2PQZ - chains A and B; structure by X-ray diffraction, 1.55 A resolution.

== Chain A (and B) ==
Protein: Protease
From: Human immunodeficiency virus 1
Notes: EC 3.4.23.16; chain B of this document is another copy of the same molecule, construct and numbering; everything in this record applies to it too
UniProtKB: P03367 (POL_HV1BR); residues 1-99 here correspond to UniProt positions 501-599 (UniProt number = residue number + 500)
Sequence (99 residues; each row starts with the number of its first residue):
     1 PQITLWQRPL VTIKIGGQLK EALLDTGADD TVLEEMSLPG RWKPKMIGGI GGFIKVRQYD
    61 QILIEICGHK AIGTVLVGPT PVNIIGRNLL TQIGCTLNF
Curated features (UniProtKB/Swiss-Prot):
  - region (Dimerization of protease): Pro1 to Leu5, Gly49 to Lys55, Asn88 to Phe99
  - active site: Asp25 (For protease activity)
  - site: Phe99 (Cleavage)
Small-molecule neighbours: G0G (n,n'-(3S,4S)-pyrrolidine-3,4-diylbis(N-benzylbenzenesulfonamide)): Leu23, Asp25, Gly27, Ala28, Asp29, Asp30, Val32, Ile47, Gly48, Gly49, Ile50, Val82, Ile84

== Chain A / chain B interface ==
Pairs across the interface (98; chain A residue first):
  Pro1(A) - Leu97(B)
  Pro1(A) - Asn98(B)
  Pro1(A) - Phe99(B)  hydrogen bond (backbone-backbone)
  Gln2(A) - Thr96(B)
  Gln2(A) - Leu97(B)
  Gln2(A) - Asn98(B)
  Ile3(A) - Thr96(B)
  Ile3(A) - Leu97(B)  hydrogen bond (backbone-backbone)
  Ile3(A) - Phe99(B)  hydrophobic
  Leu5(A) - Thr26(B)
  Leu5(A) - Arg87(B)  hydrogen bond (backbone-side chain)
  Leu5(A) - Leu90(B)  hydrophobic
  Leu5(A) - Thr91(B)
  Leu5(A) - Cys95(B)
  Trp6(A) - Arg87(B)  hydrogen bond (backbone-side chain)
  Trp6(A) - Thr91(B)
  Gln7(A) - Arg87(B)
  Arg8(A) - Asp29(B)  salt bridge
  Arg8(A) - Arg87(B)
  Pro9(A) - Thr26(B)
  Pro9(A) - Arg87(B)
  Leu23(A) - Gly27(B)
  Leu24(A) - Thr26(B)  hydrogen bond (backbone-side chain)
  Asp25(A) - Asp25(B)
  Asp25(A) - Thr26(B)
  Asp25(A) - Gly27(B)  hydrogen bond (side chain-backbone)
  Thr26(A) - Leu5(B)
  Thr26(A) - Pro9(B)
  Thr26(A) - Leu24(B)  hydrogen bond (side chain-backbone)
  Thr26(A) - Asp25(B)
  Thr26(A) - Thr26(B)  hydrogen bond (side chain-backbone)
  Thr26(A) - Leu97(B)
  Gly27(A) - Leu23(B)
  Gly27(A) - Asp25(B)
  Asp29(A) - Arg8(B)  salt bridge
  Gly48(A) - Ile50(B)
  Gly49(A) - Ile50(B)
  Ile50(A) - Ile47(B)  hydrophobic
  Ile50(A) - Gly49(B)
  Ile50(A) - Ile50(B)  hydrogen bond (backbone-backbone)
  Ile50(A) - Gly51(B)  hydrogen bond (backbone-backbone)
  Ile50(A) - Gly52(B)
  Ile50(A) - Ile54(B)  hydrophobic
  Ile50(A) - Pro81(B)
  Gly51(A) - Gly51(B)
  Gly51(A) - Gly52(B)
  Gly51(A) - Ile54(B)
  Gly52(A) - Ile50(B)
  Gly52(A) - Gly51(B)
  Ile54(A) - Ile50(B)  hydrophobic
  Cys67(A) - Phe99(B)  hydrophobic
  His69(A) - Phe99(B)
  Thr80(A) - Ile50(B)
  Pro81(A) - Gly49(B)
  Pro81(A) - Ile50(B)
  Arg87(A) - Leu5(B)  hydrogen bond (side chain-backbone)
  Arg87(A) - Trp6(B)  hydrogen bond (side chain-backbone)
  Arg87(A) - Gln7(B)
  Arg87(A) - Arg8(B)
  Arg87(A) - Pro9(B)
  Leu90(A) - Leu5(B)  hydrophobic
  Thr91(A) - Leu5(B)
  Thr91(A) - Trp6(B)
  Gln92(A) - Trp6(B)
  Ile93(A) - Phe99(B)
  Gly94(A) - Asn98(B)
  Gly94(A) - Phe99(B)
  Cys95(A) - Leu5(B)
  Cys95(A) - Leu97(B)  hydrophobic
  Cys95(A) - Asn98(B)
  Cys95(A) - Phe99(B)  hydrophobic
  Thr96(A) - Gln2(B)
  Thr96(A) - Ile3(B)
  Thr96(A) - Thr4(B)
  Thr96(A) - Thr96(B)
  Thr96(A) - Leu97(B)
  Thr96(A) - Asn98(B)  hydrogen bond (backbone-backbone)
  Leu97(A) - Pro1(B)
  Leu97(A) - Gln2(B)
  Leu97(A) - Ile3(B)  hydrogen bond (backbone-backbone)
  Leu97(A) - Leu24(B)  hydrophobic
  Leu97(A) - Thr26(B)
  Leu97(A) - Cys95(B)  hydrophobic
  Leu97(A) - Thr96(B)
  Leu97(A) - Leu97(B)  hydrophobic
  Asn98(A) - Pro1(B)
  Asn98(A) - Gln2(B)
  Asn98(A) - Gly94(B)
  Asn98(A) - Cys95(B)
  Asn98(A) - Thr96(B)  hydrogen bond (backbone-backbone)
  Asn98(A) - Asn98(B)
  Phe99(A) - Pro1(B)  hydrogen bond (backbone-backbone)
  Phe99(A) - Ile3(B)  hydrophobic
  Phe99(A) - Cys67(B)  hydrophobic
  Phe99(A) - His69(B)
  Phe99(A) - Ile93(B)
  Phe99(A) - Gly94(B)
  Phe99(A) - Cys95(B)  hydrophobic
Also at the interface, not in a pair above, chain A (36 interface residues in all): Ile47
Also at the interface, not in a pair above, chain B (36 interface residues in all): Pro79, Thr80

== Overview ==
The chain A/chain B interface involves 36 residues from each chain; the contacts include 16 hydrogen bonds and
2 salt bridges. Polar pairs include Arg8(A)-Asp29(B), Leu5(A)-Arg87(B) and Trp6(A)-Arg87(B). Ligands of chain
A: compound G0G. UniProt lists active-site residue Asp25(A) on chain A.
Both chains are Protease (Human immunodeficiency virus 1). Entry 2PQZ (HIV-1 Protease in complex with a
pyrrolidine-based inhibitor) was determined by X-ray diffraction, deposited together with 2PWC, 2PWR, 2QNN,
2QNP and 2QNQ.
